8QFY - chains AAA and DDD of the 5 polymer chains in the assembly; structure by X-ray diffraction, 2.33 A resolution.

Chain AAA:
Molecule: HLA class I histocompatibility antigen, alpha chain E
Source organism: Homo sapiens
UniProtKB: P13747 (HLAE_HUMAN); residues 1-276 here correspond to UniProt positions 22-297 (UniProt number = residue number + 21)
Sequence (276 residues; numbered 1 to 276; the number before each row is that of its first residue):
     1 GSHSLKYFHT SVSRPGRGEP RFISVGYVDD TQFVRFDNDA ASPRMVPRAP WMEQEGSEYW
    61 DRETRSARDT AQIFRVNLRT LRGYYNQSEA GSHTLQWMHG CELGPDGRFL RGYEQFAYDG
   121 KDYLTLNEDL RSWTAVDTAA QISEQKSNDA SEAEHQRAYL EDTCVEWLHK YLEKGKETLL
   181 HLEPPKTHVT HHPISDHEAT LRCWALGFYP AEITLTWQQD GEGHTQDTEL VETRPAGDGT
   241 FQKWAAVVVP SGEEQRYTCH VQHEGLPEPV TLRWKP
Disordered / not traced: 218-228, 248-257, 272-276
Curated features (UniProtKB/Swiss-Prot):
  - region: Lys275, Pro276 (Connecting peptide)
  - binding site (a peptide antigen): Tyr7, Glu63, Ser66, Asn77, Tyr84, Ser143, Lys146, Gln156, Tyr159, Tyr171
  - glycosylation: Asn86 (N-linked (GlcNAc...) asparagine)
Cystine bridges: Cys101-Cys164, Cys203-Cys259

Chain DDD:
Molecule: T-cell receptor alpha chain
Source organism: Homo sapiens
Sequence (197 residues; row label = number of the first residue in the row):
     1 MAKEVEQNSG PLSVPEGAIA SLNCTYSDRR SRSFFWYRQY SGKSPELIMS IYSNGDKEDG
    61 RFTAQLNKAS QYVSLLIRDS QPSDSATYLC AVMDREYEIS FGSGTRLLVR PDIQNPDPAV
   121 YQLRDSKSSD KSVCLFTDFD SQTNVSQSKD SDVYITDKCV LDMRSMDFKS NSAVAWSNKS
   181 DFACANAFNN SIIPEDT
Disordered / not traced: 1-2, 190-197
Cystine bridges: Cys24-Cys90, Cys134-Cys184

How chain AAA and chain DDD interact:
Pairs across the interface - 15 pairs, chain AAA then chain DDD:
  Arg62(AAA) with Glu96(DDD), salt bridge
  Arg65(AAA) with Glu96(DDD), hydrogen bond (side chain-backbone); Glu98(DDD), salt bridge
  Asp149(AAA) with Lys57(DDD), hydrogen bond (backbone-side chain)
  Ala150(AAA) with Tyr52(DDD)
  Ser151(AAA) with Tyr52(DDD)
  Glu154(AAA) with Tyr52(DDD); Ser53(DDD), hydrogen bond; Lys68(DDD), salt bridge
  His155(AAA) with Arg32(DDD); Tyr52(DDD); Tyr97(DDD), hydrogen bond
  Ala158(AAA) with Arg32(DDD)
  Asp162(AAA) with Arg30(DDD), salt bridge
  Glu166(AAA) with Arg30(DDD), salt bridge
Other interface residues (no listed pair), chain AAA (11 interface residues in all): Thr163
Other interface residues (no listed pair), chain DDD (10 interface residues in all): Ser33
Interface features reported in the paper:
  - specific contacts: Arg62(AAA)-Glu96(DDD) (hydrogen bond), Arg65(AAA)-Glu98(DDD) (hydrogen bond)

Overview:
11 residues of chain AAA face 10 of chain DDD across their interface; the contacts include 4 hydrogen bonds
and 5 salt bridges. Among the polar pairs are Arg62(AAA)-Glu96(DDD), Arg65(AAA)-Glu98(DDD) and
Glu154(AAA)-Lys68(DDD). The paper describes hydrogen bonds between Arg62(AAA) and Glu96(DDD) and Arg65(AAA)
and Glu98(DDD).
Chain AAA is HLA class I histocompatibility antigen, alpha chain E and chain DDD is T-cell receptor alpha
chain, both from Homo sapiens; the structure, Crystal structure of high affinity TCR in complex with pHLA
harbouring bacterial peptide, was determined by X-ray diffraction.
